7MX2 - chains A and D of the 4 polymer chains in the assembly; structure by electron microscopy, 3.64 A resolution.

[Chain A]
Name: N-alpha-acetyltransferase 30
From: Homo sapiens
Notes: EC 2.3.1.256
UniProt: Q147X3 (NAA30_HUMAN); residue numbers follow UniProt; this construct covers 211-362
Chain sequence (152 residues; each row starts with the number of its first residue):
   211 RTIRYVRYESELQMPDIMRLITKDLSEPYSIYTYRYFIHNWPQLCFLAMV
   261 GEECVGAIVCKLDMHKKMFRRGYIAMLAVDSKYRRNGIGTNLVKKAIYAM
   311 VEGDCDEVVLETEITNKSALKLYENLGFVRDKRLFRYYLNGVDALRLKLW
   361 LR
Ligand contacts: carboxymethyl coenzyme A (CMC): Asp234, Leu235, Ala285, Met286, Leu287, Ala288, Val289, Arg294, Arg295, Asn296, Gly297, Ile298, Gly299, Thr300, Glu321, Thr322, Asn326, Ser328, Ala329, Lys331, Leu332, Asn335
From the paper describing this entry:
  - binding site for peptide portion of bisubstrate inhibitor (chain D): Leu235, Glu237, Tyr239, Tyr347, Tyr348
  - catalytic residues: Glu321, Tyr333 (citing earlier work)

[Chain D]
Name: peptide portion of bisubstrate inhibitor
Chain sequence (4 residues; each row starts with the number of its first residue):
   402 MLGP
Covalent attachments: carboxymethyl coenzyme A (CMC) linked to Met402

[Interface between chain A and chain D]
Contacting residue pairs (10):
  Leu235(A) with Met402(D), hydrophobic
  Tyr239(A) with Met402(D); Leu403(D), hydrogen bond (side chain-backbone)
  Tyr283(A) with Leu403(D)
  Ala285(A) with Met402(D); Leu403(D), hydrogen bond (backbone-backbone)
  Glu321(A) with Met402(D), hydrogen bond (backbone-backbone)
  Tyr347(A) with Gly404(D), hydrogen bond (side chain-backbone); Pro405(D)
  Tyr348(A) with Met402(D), hydrogen bond (side chain-backbone)
Other interface residues (no listed pair), chain A (11 interface residues in all): Ser236, Glu237, Phe247, Leu349

[Overview]
11 residues of chain A face 4 of chain D across their interface, with 5 hydrogen bonds. Among the polar pairs
are Tyr239(A)-Leu403(D), Tyr347(A)-Gly404(D) and Tyr348(A)-Met402(D). From the paper: catalytic residues
Glu321(A) and Tyr333(A); a binding site for peptide portion of bisubstrate inhibitor (chain D) at Leu235(A),
Glu237(A) and Tyr239(A) among others.
Chain A is N-alpha-acetyltransferase 30 (Homo sapiens) and chain D is peptide portion of bisubstrate
inhibitor; the structure, Cryo-EM structure of human ternary NatC complex with a Bisubstrate inhibitor, was
determined by electron microscopy together with 7RB3 from the same study.
